Entry 8SBK (X-ray diffraction, 1.80 A resolution); this record covers chains A and C of the 3 polymer chains in the assembly.

== Chain A ==
Name: MHC class I antigen
Organism: Homo sapiens
UniProtKB: A0A411J078 (A0A411J078_HUMAN); residues 1-280 here correspond to UniProt positions 25-304 (UniProt number = residue number + 24)
Sequence (283 residues; numbered -2 to 280; the number before each row is that of its first residue; numbers below 1 keep their minus sign (Met-2 is residue -2)):
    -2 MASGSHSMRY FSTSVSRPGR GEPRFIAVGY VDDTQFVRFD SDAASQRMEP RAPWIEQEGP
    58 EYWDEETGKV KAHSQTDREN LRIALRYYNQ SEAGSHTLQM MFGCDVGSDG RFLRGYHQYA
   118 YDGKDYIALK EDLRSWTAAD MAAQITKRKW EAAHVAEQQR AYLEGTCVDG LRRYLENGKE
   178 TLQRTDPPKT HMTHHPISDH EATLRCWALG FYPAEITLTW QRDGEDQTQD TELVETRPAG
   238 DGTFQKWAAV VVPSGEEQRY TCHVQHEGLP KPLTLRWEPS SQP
Disordered / not traced: -2 to 0, 276-280
Construct notes: initiating methionine (-2); expression tag (-1 to 0)
Cystine bridges: Cys101-Cys164, Cys203-Cys259

== Chain C ==
Name: Leu-tyr-leu-pro-val-arg-val-leu-ile
Sequence (9 residues; numbered 1 to 9; the number before each row is that of its first residue):
     1 LYLPVRVLI

== Interface between chain A and chain C ==
Contacting residue pairs (43; chain A residue first):
  Met5(A) - Leu1(C)
  Tyr7(A) - Leu1(C)  hydrogen bond (side chain-backbone)
  Tyr7(A) - Tyr2(C)  hydrophobic
  Ser9(A) - Tyr2(C)
  Phe22(A) - Tyr2(C)
  Ala24(A) - Tyr2(C)
  Met45(A) - Tyr2(C)  hydrophobic
  Tyr59(A) - Leu1(C)  hydrophobic
  Glu63(A) - Leu1(C)
  Glu63(A) - Tyr2(C)  hydrogen bond (side chain-backbone)
  Lys66(A) - Tyr2(C)  hydrogen bond (side chain-backbone)
  Lys66(A) - Pro4(C)
  Val67(A) - Tyr2(C)  hydrophobic
  Ala69(A) - Arg6(C)
  His70(A) - Tyr2(C)  hydrogen bond
  His70(A) - Arg6(C)
  Thr73(A) - Arg6(C)
  Thr73(A) - Val7(C)
  Asn77(A) - Val7(C)  hydrogen bond (side chain-backbone)
  Asn77(A) - Leu8(C)
  Asn77(A) - Ile9(C)  hydrogen bond (side chain-backbone)
  Ile80(A) - Ile9(C)
  Ala81(A) - Ile9(C)
  Tyr84(A) - Ile9(C)  hydrogen bond (side chain-backbone)
  Met97(A) - Leu3(C)  hydrophobic
  Phe99(A) - Tyr2(C)  hydrophobic
  Phe99(A) - Leu3(C)
  His114(A) - Leu3(C)
  Thr143(A) - Ile9(C)  hydrogen bond (side chain-backbone)
  Lys146(A) - Ile9(C)  hydrogen bond (side chain-backbone)
  Trp147(A) - Val7(C)  hydrophobic
  Trp147(A) - Leu8(C)  hydrogen bond (side chain-backbone)
  Val152(A) - Val7(C)  hydrophobic
  Gln155(A) - Val5(C)
  Gln156(A) - Leu3(C)
  Gln156(A) - Val5(C)
  Tyr159(A) - Leu1(C)  hydrogen bond (side chain-backbone)
  Tyr159(A) - Tyr2(C)
  Tyr159(A) - Leu3(C)  hydrophobic
  Tyr159(A) - Pro4(C)
  Thr163(A) - Leu1(C)
  Gly167(A) - Leu1(C)
  Tyr171(A) - Leu1(C)  hydrogen bond (side chain-backbone)
Other interface residues (no listed pair), chain A (34 interface residues in all): Glu76, Tyr116, Tyr123, Arg170

== In short ==
34 residues of chain A and 9 residues of chain C are in contact; the contacts include 12 hydrogen bonds. Polar
contacts include Tyr7(A)-Leu1(C), Glu63(A)-Tyr2(C) and Lys66(A)-Tyr2(C).
Chain A is MHC class I antigen (Homo sapiens) and chain C is Leu-tyr-leu-pro-val-arg-val-leu-ile; the
structure, Structure of HLA-A*24:02 in complex with peptide, LYLPVRVLI (ATG2A), was determined by X-ray
diffraction (same publication as 8SBL).
